Entry 8HPO (electron microscopy, 2.60 A resolution); this record covers chains B and J of the 11 polymer chains in the assembly.

# Chain B
Protein: Transcriptional regulatory protein SIN3
Organism: Saccharomyces cerevisiae (strain ATCC 204508 / S288c)
UniProtKB: P22579 (SIN3_YEAST); residues 1-1536 here = UniProt positions 1-1536
Chain sequence (1536 residues; row label = number of the first residue in the row):
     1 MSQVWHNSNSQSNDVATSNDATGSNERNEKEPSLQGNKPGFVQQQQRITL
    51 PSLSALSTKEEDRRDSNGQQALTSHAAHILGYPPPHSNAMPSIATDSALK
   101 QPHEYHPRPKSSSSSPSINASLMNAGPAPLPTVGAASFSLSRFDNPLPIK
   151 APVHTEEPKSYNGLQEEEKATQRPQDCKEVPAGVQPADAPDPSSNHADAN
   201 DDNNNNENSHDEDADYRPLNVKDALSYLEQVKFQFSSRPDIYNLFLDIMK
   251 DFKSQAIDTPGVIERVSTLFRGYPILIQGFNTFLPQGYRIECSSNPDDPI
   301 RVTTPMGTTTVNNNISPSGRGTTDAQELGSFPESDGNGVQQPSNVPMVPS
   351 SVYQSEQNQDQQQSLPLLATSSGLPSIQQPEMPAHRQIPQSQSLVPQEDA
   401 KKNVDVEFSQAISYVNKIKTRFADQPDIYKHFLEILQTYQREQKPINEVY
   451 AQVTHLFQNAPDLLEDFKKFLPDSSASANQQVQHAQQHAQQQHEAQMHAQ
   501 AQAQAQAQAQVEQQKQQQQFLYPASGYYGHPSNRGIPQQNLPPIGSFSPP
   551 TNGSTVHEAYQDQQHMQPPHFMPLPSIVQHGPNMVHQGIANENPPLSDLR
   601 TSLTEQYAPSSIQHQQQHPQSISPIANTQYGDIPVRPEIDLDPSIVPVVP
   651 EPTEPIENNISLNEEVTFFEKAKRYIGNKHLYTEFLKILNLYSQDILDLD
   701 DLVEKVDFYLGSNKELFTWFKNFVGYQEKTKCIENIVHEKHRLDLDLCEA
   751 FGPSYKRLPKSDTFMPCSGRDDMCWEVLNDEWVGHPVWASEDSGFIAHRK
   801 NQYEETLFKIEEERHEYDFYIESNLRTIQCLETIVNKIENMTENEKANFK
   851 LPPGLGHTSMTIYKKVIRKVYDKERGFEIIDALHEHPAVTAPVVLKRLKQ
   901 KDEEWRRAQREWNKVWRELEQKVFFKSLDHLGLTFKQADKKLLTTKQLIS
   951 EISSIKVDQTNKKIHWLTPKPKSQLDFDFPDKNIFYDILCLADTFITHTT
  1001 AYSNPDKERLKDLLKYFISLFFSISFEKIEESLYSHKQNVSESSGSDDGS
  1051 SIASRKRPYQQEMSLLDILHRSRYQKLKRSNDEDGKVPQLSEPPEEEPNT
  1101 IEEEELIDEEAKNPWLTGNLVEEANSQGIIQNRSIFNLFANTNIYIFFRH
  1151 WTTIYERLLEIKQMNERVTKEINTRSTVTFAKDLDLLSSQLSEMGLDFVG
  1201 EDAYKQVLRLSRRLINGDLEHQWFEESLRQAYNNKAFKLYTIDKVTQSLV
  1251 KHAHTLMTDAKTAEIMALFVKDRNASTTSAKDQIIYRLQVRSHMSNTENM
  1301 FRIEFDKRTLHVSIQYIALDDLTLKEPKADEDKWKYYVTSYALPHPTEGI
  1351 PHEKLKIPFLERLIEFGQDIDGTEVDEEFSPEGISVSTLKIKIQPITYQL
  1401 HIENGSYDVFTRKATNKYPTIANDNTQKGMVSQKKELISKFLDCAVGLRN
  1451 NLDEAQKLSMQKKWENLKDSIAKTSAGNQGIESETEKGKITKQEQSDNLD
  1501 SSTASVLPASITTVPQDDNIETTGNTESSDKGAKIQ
Unresolved in the structure: 1-642, 1042-1062, 1071-1128, 1178-1186, 1344-1536

# Chain J
Protein: Transcriptional regulatory protein RXT3
Organism: Saccharomyces cerevisiae (strain ATCC 204508 / S288c)
UniProtKB: Q07458 (RXT3_YEAST); residues 1-294 here = UniProt positions 1-294
Chain sequence (294 residues; row label = number of the first residue in the row):
     1 MSVSEQDPNRAYRETQSQIYKLQETLLNSARTKNKQEEGQESNTHSFPEQ
    51 YMHYQNGRNSAYDLPNVSSQSVLAFTEKHYPNKLKNLGTLYYNRFKEGSF
   101 DEDSTSYSDRHSFPYNLYDNTLPPPFLPAIGIQNINNIATLKITYEDIQA
   151 SFNNIESPRKRNNEIWGCDIYSDDSDPILVLRHCGFKIGAPSGGSFHKLR
   201 RTPVNVTNQDNVTGNLPLLEGTPFDLEVELLFLPTLQKYPSVKRFDITSR
   251 EWGSEATVIHDGLSYGIYSIVIKQRLDRDKPHEPNGYIKNLKWT
Unresolved in the structure: 1-61, 114-119, 277-294

# Interface between chain B and chain J
Pairs across the interface (54; chain B residue first):
  D701(B) - K243(J)  salt bridge
  E704(B) - Y62(J)  hydrogen bond (side chain-backbone)
  K729(B) - Y62(J)
  K731(B) - P65(J)
  C732(B) - D63(J)
  C732(B) - P65(J)
  C732(B) - N66(J)  hydrogen bond (backbone-backbone)
  I733(B) - N66(J)
  E734(B) - N66(J)
  E734(B) - V67(J)
  E734(B) - S68(J)  hydrogen bond (backbone-backbone)
  E734(B) - V242(J)
  N735(B) - S68(J)  hydrogen bond (side chain-backbone)
  N735(B) - S71(J)
  I736(B) - S68(J)  hydrogen bond (backbone-backbone)
  I736(B) - V72(J)
  I736(B) - C168(J)
  I736(B) - I170(J)  hydrophobic
  I736(B) - L236(J)  hydrophobic
  V737(B) - L236(J)
  V737(B) - Q237(J)  hydrogen bond (backbone-backbone)
  H738(B) - F75(J)
  H738(B) - P234(J)
  H738(B) - Q237(J)
  E739(B) - T235(J)  hydrogen bond (backbone-backbone)
  E739(B) - L236(J)
  E739(B) - Q237(J)  hydrogen bond
  E739(B) - I259(J)
  K740(B) - Q237(J)  hydrogen bond
  R742(B) - Y80(J)  hydrogen bond
  R742(B) - P234(J)
  L743(B) - I132(J)  hydrophobic
  V787(B) - I132(J)
  W788(B) - A129(J)
  S790(B) - A129(J)  hydrogen bond (backbone-backbone)
  G794(B) - R110(J)  hydrogen bond (backbone-side chain)
  F795(B) - R110(J)
  F935(B) - F113(J)
  D939(B) - F113(J)
  Q947(B) - N120(J)
  Q947(B) - T121(J)
  S950(B) - E156(J)
  S954(B) - F95(J)
  S954(B) - E156(J)
  V957(B) - R94(J)
  V957(B) - F95(J)  hydrophobic
  D958(B) - S106(J)  hydrogen bond
  T960(B) - E146(J)
  K962(B) - S104(J)  hydrogen bond
  K962(B) - T105(J)
  I964(B) - E146(J)
  I964(B) - R275(J)
  H965(B) - Y91(J)
  K1238(B) - F113(J)
Also at the interface, not in a pair above, chain B (36 interface residues in all): A789, S953, N961, F1237
Also at the interface, not in a pair above, chain J (40 interface residues in all): S69, P128, Q133, T144, D147, P240

# Overview
36 residues of chain B and 40 residues of chain J are in contact; the contacts include 14 hydrogen bonds and 1
salt bridge. Polar contacts include D701(B)-K243(J), E704(B)-Y62(J) and N735(B)-S68(J).
Here chain B is Transcriptional regulatory protein SIN3 and chain J is Transcriptional regulatory protein
RXT3, both from Saccharomyces cerevisiae (strain ATCC 204508 / S288c). Entry 8HPO (Cryo-EM structure of a
SIN3/HDAC complex from budding yeast) was determined by electron microscopy.
